1OYP - chains A and F of the 6 polymer chains in the assembly; structure by X-ray diffraction, 2.76 A resolution.

[Chain A (and F)]
Name: Ribonuclease PH
Organism: Bacillus subtilis
Notes: EC 2.7.7.56; chain F of this document is another copy of the same molecule, construct and numbering; everything in this record applies to it too
Reference sequence: P28619 (RNPH_BACSU); numbering as in UniProt (aligned over 1-245)
Sequence (245 residues; numbered 1 to 245; the number before each row is that of its first residue):
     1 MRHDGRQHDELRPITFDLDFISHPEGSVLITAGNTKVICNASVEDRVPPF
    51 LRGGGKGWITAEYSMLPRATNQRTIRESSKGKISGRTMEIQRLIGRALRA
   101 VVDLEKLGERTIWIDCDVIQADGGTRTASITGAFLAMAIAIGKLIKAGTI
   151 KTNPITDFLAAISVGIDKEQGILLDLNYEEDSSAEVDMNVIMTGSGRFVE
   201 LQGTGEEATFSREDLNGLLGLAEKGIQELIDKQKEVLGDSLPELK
Unresolved in the structure: 67-83, 244-245
Swiss-Prot annotation at these positions:
  - binding site (phosphate): R86, G124 to R126
From the paper describing this entry:
  - binding site for sulfate ion: W58, T60, R99, T125, R126
  - catalytic residues: D181, D187 (proposed by the authors, not directly observed)

[How chain A and chain F interact]
Pairs across the interface - 13 pairs, chain A then chain F:
  F20(A) - F20(F)  hydrophobic
  F20(A) - I119(F)  hydrophobic
  I21(A) - I119(F)
  I21(A) - Q120(F)
  S22(A) - Q120(F)
  H23(A) - Q120(F)  hydrogen bond (backbone-side chain)
  D117(A) - D117(F)
  I119(A) - F20(F)  hydrophobic
  I119(A) - I21(F)
  I119(A) - I38(F)  hydrophobic
  Q120(A) - I21(F)
  Q120(A) - S22(F)  hydrogen bond (side chain-backbone)
  Q120(A) - H23(F)  hydrogen bond (side chain-backbone)
Other interface residues (no listed pair), chain A (9 interface residues in all): P24, I38
Other interface residues (no listed pair), chain F (9 interface residues in all): K36

[In short]
Chain A and chain F each contribute 9 residues to their interface, with 3 hydrogen bonds. Polar pairs include
H23(A)-Q120(F) and Q120(A)-S22(F). Curated annotation (UniProt) lists 4 phosphate-binding residues on chain A.
The paper reports catalytic residues D181(A) and D187(A); a binding site for sulfate ion at W58(A), T60(A) and
R99(A) among others.
Both chains are Ribonuclease PH (Bacillus subtilis). Entry 1OYP (Crystal Structure of the phosphorolytic
exoribonuclease RNase PH from Bacillus subtilis) was determined by X-ray diffraction (same publication as 1OYR
and 1OYS).
